3J6B - chains A and K of the 41 polymer chains in the assembly; structure by electron microscopy, 3.20 A resolution.

[Chain A]
Molecule: 21S ribosomal RNA
Source organism: Saccharomyces cerevisiae
Sequence (3296 nucleotides; row label = number of the first residue in the row):
     1 GUAAAAAGUAGAAUAAUAGAUUUGAAAUAUUUAUUAUAUAGAUUUAAAGA
    51 GAUAAUCAUGGAGUAUAAUAAUUAAAUUUAAUAAAUUUAAUAUAACUAUU
   101 AAUAGAAUUAGGUUACUAAUAAAUUAAUAACAAUUAAUUUUAAAACCUAA
   151 AGGUAAACCUUUAUAUUAAUAAUGUUAUUUUUUAUUAUUUUUAUAAUAAG
   201 AAUAAUUAUUAAUAAUAAUAAACUAAGUGAACUGAAACAUCUAAGUAACU
   251 UAAGGAUAAGAAAUCAACAGAGAUAUUAUGAGUAUUGGUGAGAGAAAAUA
   301 AUAAAGGUCUAAUAAGUAUUAUGUGAAAAAAAUGUAAGAAAAUAGGAUAA
   351 CAAAUUCUAAGACUAAAUACUAUUAAUAAGUAUAGUAAGUACCGUAAGGG
   401 AAAGUAUGAAAAUGAUUAUUUUAUAAGCAAUCAUGAAUAUAUUAUAUUAU
   451 AUUAAUGAUGUACCUUUUGUAUAAUGGGUCAGCAAGUAAUUAAUAUUAGU
   501 AAAACAAUAAGUUAUAAAUAAAUAGAAUAAUAUAUAUAUAUAAAAAAAUA
   551 UAUUAAAAUAUUUAAUUAAUAUUAAUUGACCCGAAAGCAAACGAUCUAAC
   601 UAUGAUAAGAUGGAUAAACGAUCGAACAGGUUGAUGUUGCAAUAUCAUCU
   651 GAUUAAUUGUGGUUAGUAGUGAAAGACAAAUCUGGUUUGCAGAUAGCUGG
   701 UUUUCUAUGAAAUAUAUGUAAGUAUAGCCUUUAUAAAUAAUAAUUAUUAU
   751 AUAAUAUUAUAUUAAUAUUAUAUAAAGAAUGGUACAGCAAUUAAUAUAUA
   801 UUAGGGAACUAUUAAAGUUUUAUUAAUAAUAUUAAAUCUCGAAAUAUUUA
   851 AUUAUAUAUAAUAAAGAGUCAGAUUAUGUGCGAUAAGGUAAAUAAUCUAA
   901 AGGGAAACAGCCCAGAUUAAGAUAUAAAGUUCCUAAUAAAUAAUAAGUGA
   951 AAUAAAUAUUAAAAUAUUAUAAUAUAAUCAGUUAAUGGGUUUGACAAUAA
  1001 CCAUUUUUUAAUGAACAUGUAACAAUGCACUGAUUUAUAAUAAAUAAAAA
  1051 AAAAUAAUAUUUAAAAUCAAAUAUAUAUAUAUUUGUUAAUAGAUAAUAUA
  1101 CGGAUCUUAAUAAUAAGAAUUAUUUAAUUCCUAAUAUGGAAUAUUAUAUU
  1151 UUUAUAAUAAAAAUAUAAAUACUGAAUAUCUAAAUAUUAUUAUUACUUUU
  1201 UUUUUAAUAAUAAUAAUAUGGUAAUAGAACAUUUAAUGAUAAUAUAUAUU
  1251 AGUUAUUAAUUAAUAUAUGUAUUAAUUAAAUAGAGAAUGCUGACAUGAGU
  1301 AACGAAAAAAAGGUAUAAACCUUUUCACCUAAAACAUAAGGUUUAACUAU
  1351 AAAAGUACGGCCCCUAAUUAAAUUAAUAAGAAUAUAAAUAUAUUUAAGAU
  1401 GGGAUAAUCUAUAUUAAUAAAAAUUUAUCUUAAAAUAUAUAUAUUAUUAA
  1451 UAAUUAUAUUAAUUAAUUAAUAAUAUAUAUAAUUAUAUUAUAUAUUAUAU
  1501 AUUUUUUAUAUAAUAUAAACUAAUAAAGAUCAGGAAAUAAUUAAUGUAUA
  1551 CCGUAAUGUAGACCGACUCAGGUAUGUAAGUAGAGAAUAUGAAGGUGAAU
  1601 UAGAUAAUUAAAGGGAAGGAACUCGGCAAAGAUAGCUCAUAAGUUAGUCA
  1651 AUAAAGAGUAAUAAGAACAAAGUUGUACAACUGUUUACUAAAAACACCGC
  1701 ACUUUGCAGAAACGAUAAGUUUAAGUAUAAGGUGUGAACUCUGCUCCAUG
  1751 CUUAAUAUAUAAAUAAAAUUAUUUAACGAUAAUUUAAUUAAAUUUAGGUA
  1801 AAUAGCAGCCUUAUUAUGAGGGUUAUAAUGUAGCGAAAUUCCUUGGCCUA
  1851 UAAUUGAGGUCCCGCAUGAAUGACGUAAUGAUACAACAACUGUCUCCCCU
  1901 UUAAGCUAAGUGAAAUUGAAAUCGUAGUGAAGAUGCUAUGUACCUUCAGC
  1951 AAGACGGAAAGACCCUAUGCAGCUUUACUGUAAUUAGAUAGAUCGAAUUA
  2001 UUGUUUAUUAUAUUCAGCAUAUUAAGUAAUCCUAUUAUUAGGUAAUCGUU
  2051 UAGAUAUUAAUGAGAUACUUAUUAUAAUAUAAUGAUAAUUCUAAUCUUAU
  2101 AAAUAAUUAUUAUUAUUAUUAUUAAUAAUAAUAAUAUGCUUUCAAGCAUA
  2151 GUGAUAAAACAUAUUUAUAUGAUAAUCACUUUACUUAAUAGAUAUAAUUC
  2201 UUAAGUAAUAUAUAAUAUAUAUUUUAUAUAUAUUAUAUAUAAUAUAAGAG
  2251 ACAAUCUCUAAUUGGUAGUUUUGAUGGGGCGUCAUUAUCAGCAAAAGUAU
  2301 CUGAAUAAGUCCAUAAAUAAAUAUAUAAAAUUAUUGAAUAAAAAAAAAAU
  2351 AAUAUAUAUUAUAUAUAUUAAUUAUAAAUUGAAAUAUGUUUAUAUAAAUU
  2401 UAUAUUUAUUGAAUAUAUUUUAGUAAUAGAUAAAAAUAUGUACAGUAAAA
  2451 UUGUAAGGAAAACAAUAAUAACUUUCUCCUCUCUCGGUGGGGGUUCACAC
  2501 CUAUUUUUAAUAGGUGUGAACCCCUCUUCGGGGUUCCGGUUCCCUUUCGG
  2551 GUCCCGGAACUUAAAUAAAAAUGGAAAGAAUUAAAUUAAUAUAAUGGUAU
  2601 AACUGUGCGAUAAUUGUAACACAAACGAGUGAAACAAGUACGUAAGUAUG
  2651 GCAUAAUGAACAAAUAACACUGAUUGUAAAGGUUAUUGAUAACGAAUAAA
  2701 AGUUACGCUAGGGAUAACAGGGUAAUAUAGCGAAAGAGUAGAUAUUGUAA
  2751 GCUAUGUUUGCCACCUCGAUGUCGACUCAACAUUUCCUCUUGGUUGUAAA
  2801 AGCUAAGAAGGGUUUGACUGUUCGUCAAUUAAAAUGUUACGUGAGUUGGG
  2851 UUAAAUACGAUGUGAAUCAGUAUGGUUCCUAUCUGCUGAAGGAAAUAUUA
  2901 UCAAAUUAAAUCUCAUUAUUAGUACGCAAGGACCAUAAUGAAUCAACCCA
  2951 UGGUGUAUCUAUUGAUAAUAAUAUAAUAUAUUUAAUAAAAAUAAUACUUU
  3001 AUUAAUAUAUUAUCUAUAUUAGUUUAUAUUUUAAUUAUAUAUUAUCAUAG
  3051 UAGAUAAGCUAAGUUGAUAAUAAAUAAAUAUUGAAUACAUAUUAAAUAUG
  3101 AAGUUGUUUUAAUAAGAUAAUUAAUCUGAUAAUUUUAUACUAAAAUUAAU
  3151 AAUUAUAGGUUUUAUAUAUUAUUUAUAAAUAAAUAUAUUAUAAUAAUAAU
  3201 AAUUAUUAUUAUUAAUAAAAAAUAUUAAUUAUAAUAUUAAUAAAAUACUA
  3251 AUUUAUCAGUUAUCUAUAUAAUAUCUAAUCUAUUAUUCUAUAUACU
Unresolved in the structure: 1-7, 80-82, 107-109, 129-131, 179-199, 528-534, 555, 757-765, 811-815, 822, 968-1054, 1133-1136, 1153-1159, 1197-1204, 1376-1380, 1419-1421, 1435-1474, 1503-1505, 1538-1539, 2013-2077, 2101-2182, 2186-2194, 2220-2224, 2241-2242, 2277-2280, 2337-2342, 2393-2407, 2479-2572, 2715-2718, 2767-2771, 2982-3001, 3179-3187, 3195-3227, 3234-3241, 3294-3296
From the paper describing this entry:
  - contacts within the chain: A1958/U2877

[Chain K]
Molecule: 54S ribosomal protein L16, mitochondrial
Source organism: Saccharomyces cerevisiae
Reference sequence: P38064 (RM16_YEAST); residues 1-232 here = UniProt positions 1-232
Sequence (232 residues; each row starts with the number of its first residue):
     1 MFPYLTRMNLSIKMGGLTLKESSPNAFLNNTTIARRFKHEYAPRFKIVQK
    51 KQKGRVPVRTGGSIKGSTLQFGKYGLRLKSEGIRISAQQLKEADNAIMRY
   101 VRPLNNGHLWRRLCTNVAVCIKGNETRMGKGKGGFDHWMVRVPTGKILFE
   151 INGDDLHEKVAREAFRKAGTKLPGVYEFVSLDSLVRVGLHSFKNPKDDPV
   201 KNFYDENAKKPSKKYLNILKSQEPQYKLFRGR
Unresolved in the structure: 1-37

[How chain A and chain K interact]
Residue-residue contacts (129; chain A residue first):
  U748(A) / Lys-210(K)  sugar contact
  A779(A) / Lys-213(K)  phosphate contact
  C785(A) / Thr-60(K)  phosphate contact
  C785(A) / Gly-61(K)  hydrogen bond to the phosphate
  A786(A) / Arg-59(K)  phosphate contact
  A786(A) / Thr-60(K)  phosphate contact
  A786(A) / Gly-61(K)  hydrogen bond to the phosphate
  A786(A) / Gly-62(K)  hydrogen bond to the phosphate
  A786(A) / Ser-63(K)  hydrogen bond to the phosphate
  G787(A) / Ser-63(K)  hydrogen bond to the phosphate
  G787(A) / Lys-65(K)  phosphate contact
  C788(A) / Lys-65(K)  salt bridge to the phosphate
  U792(A) / Phe-45(K)  sugar contact
  A793(A) / Pro-43(K)  sugar contact
  A793(A) / Arg-44(K)  phosphate contact
  A793(A) / Phe-45(K)  sugar contact
  A793(A) / Lys-46(K)  hydrogen bond to the phosphate
  A794(A) / His-39(K)  salt bridge to the phosphate
  A794(A) / Glu-40(K)  sugar contact
  A794(A) / Pro-43(K)  sugar contact
  A794(A) / Arg-44(K)  salt bridge to the phosphate
  A794(A) / Cys-114(K)  sugar contact
  U795(A) / Lys-38(K)  hydrogen bond to the phosphate
  U795(A) / His-39(K)  salt bridge to the phosphate
  U795(A) / Glu-40(K)  sugar contact
  U795(A) / Arg-111(K)  sugar contact
  U832(A) / Gln-70(K)  sugar contact
  U832(A) / Arg-112(K)  hydrogen bond to the sugar
  U833(A) / Lys-65(K)  phosphate contact
  U833(A) / Gly-66(K)  hydrogen bond to the phosphate
  U833(A) / Thr-68(K)  phosphate contact
  U833(A) / Arg-112(K)  phosphate contact
  U833(A) / Lys-146(K)  phosphate contact
  A834(A) / Arg-59(K)  salt bridge to the phosphate
  A834(A) / Lys-65(K)  phosphate contact
  A834(A) / Asn-116(K)  hydrogen bond to the phosphate
  A834(A) / Lys-146(K)  salt bridge to the phosphate
  A835(A) / Asn-116(K)  sugar contact
  A835(A) / Arg-141(K)  salt bridge to the phosphate
  A836(A) / Lys-50(K)  hydrogen bond to the base
  A836(A) / Lys-51(K)  salt bridge to the phosphate
  A836(A) / Gln-52(K)  hydrogen bond to the base
  A836(A) / Arg-141(K)  salt bridge to the phosphate
  U837(A) / Gln-49(K)  hydrogen bond to the base
  U837(A) / Lys-50(K)  base contact
  U837(A) / Lys-51(K)  hydrogen bond to the base
  U879(A) / Arg-55(K)  phosphate contact
  G880(A) / Gln-52(K)  phosphate contact
  G880(A) / Lys-53(K)  phosphate contact
  G880(A) / Gly-54(K)  hydrogen bond to the phosphate
  G880(A) / Arg-55(K)  salt bridge to the phosphate
  C881(A) / Gln-52(K)  phosphate contact
  C881(A) / Lys-53(K)  salt bridge to the phosphate
  C881(A) / Lys-132(K)  salt bridge to the phosphate
  G882(A) / Lys-53(K)  hydrogen bond to the base
  G882(A) / Lys-122(K)  phosphate contact
  G882(A) / Met-128(K)  sugar contact
  G882(A) / Lys-132(K)  salt bridge to the phosphate
  G882(A) / Gly-133(K)  hydrogen bond to the phosphate
  A883(A) / Ile-121(K)  phosphate contact
  A883(A) / Lys-122(K)  hydrogen bond to the phosphate
  U884(A) / Lys-53(K)  base contact
  U884(A) / Gly-54(K)  base contact
  U884(A) / Arg-55(K)  base contact
  U884(A) / Val-56(K)  hydrogen bond to the base
  U884(A) / Arg-84(K)  salt bridge to the phosphate
  A885(A) / Met-128(K)  base contact
  A886(A) / Met-128(K)  base contact
  G888(A) / Met-128(K)  base contact
  A956(A) / Val-175(K)  sugar contact
  U957(A) / Val-175(K)  phosphate contact
  U1060(A) / Arg-162(K)  phosphate contact
  U1061(A) / Arg-162(K)  salt bridge to the phosphate
  U1062(A) / Arg-186(K)  salt bridge to the phosphate
  U1062(A) / Phe-192(K)  phosphate contact
  A1063(A) / His-190(K)  salt bridge to the phosphate
  A1063(A) / Phe-192(K)  sugar contact
  A1065(A) / Leu-184(K)  base contact
  A1065(A) / Phe-192(K)  base contact
  A1065(A) / Lys-193(K)  base contact
  A1065(A) / Asn-194(K)  base contact
  A1066(A) / Asp-197(K)  hydrogen bond to the sugar
  U2275(A) / Lys-130(K)  phosphate contact
  G2276(A) / Lys-130(K)  salt bridge to the phosphate
  G2291(A) / Gln-52(K)  hydrogen bond to the sugar
  C2301(A) / Gly-129(K)  sugar contact
  C2301(A) / Lys-130(K)  hydrogen bond to the sugar
  C2301(A) / Gly-131(K)  phosphate contact
  U2302(A) / Gly-129(K)  phosphate contact
  U2302(A) / Gly-131(K)  hydrogen bond to the phosphate
  U2302(A) / Lys-132(K)  phosphate contact
  G2303(A) / Lys-50(K)  phosphate contact
  G2303(A) / Gly-131(K)  phosphate contact
  G2303(A) / Lys-132(K)  hydrogen bond to the phosphate
  A2304(A) / Lys-50(K)  salt bridge to the phosphate
  A2305(A) / Ile-47(K)  phosphate contact
  A2305(A) / Gln-49(K)  phosphate contact
  U2581(A) / Lys-227(K)  phosphate contact
  U2582(A) / Lys-227(K)  phosphate contact
  U2582(A) / Arg-230(K)  salt bridge to the phosphate
  U2600(A) / Arg-232(K)  sugar contact
  A2725(A) / Asn-124(K)  hydrogen bond to the base
  U2726(A) / Asn-124(K)  hydrogen bond to the sugar
  G2732(A) / Thr-170(K)  hydrogen bond to the base
  A2733(A) / Arg-166(K)  hydrogen bond to the phosphate
  A2733(A) / Thr-170(K)  sugar contact
  A2734(A) / Arg-166(K)  salt bridge to the phosphate
  A2734(A) / Lys-167(K)  sugar contact
  A2735(A) / Arg-99(K)  hydrogen bond to the sugar
  A2735(A) / Lys-167(K)  salt bridge to the phosphate
  A2749(A) / Glu-92(K)  base contact
  A2749(A) / Lys-171(K)  base contact
  A2750(A) / Gln-89(K)  phosphate contact
  A2750(A) / Glu-92(K)  sugar contact
  A2750(A) / Lys-171(K)  hydrogen bond to the sugar
  G2751(A) / Gln-89(K)  hydrogen bond to the phosphate
  G2751(A) / Thr-170(K)  sugar contact
  G2751(A) / Lys-171(K)  sugar contact
  G2751(A) / Leu-172(K)  hydrogen bond to the sugar
  G2751(A) / Pro-173(K)  phosphate contact
  C2752(A) / Pro-173(K)  phosphate contact
  G2760(A) / Asn-124(K)  hydrogen bond to the sugar
  G2760(A) / Glu-125(K)  phosphate contact
  C2761(A) / Glu-125(K)  phosphate contact
  C2761(A) / Thr-126(K)  sugar contact
  C2761(A) / Arg-127(K)  phosphate contact
  C2761(A) / Met-128(K)  hydrogen bond to the sugar
  C2762(A) / Arg-127(K)  salt bridge to the phosphate
  C2762(A) / Met-128(K)  hydrogen bond to the phosphate
Other interface residues (no listed pair), chain A (61 interface residues in all): U747, A796, A831, A1064
Other interface residues (no listed pair), chain K (79 interface residues in all): Pro-57, Ile-64, Phe-71, Lys-79, Gln-88, Trp-110, Val-117, Cys-120, Glu-177, Phe-178, Ser-191, Gln-222

[In short]
Chain A and chain K form an interface of 61 and 79 residues respectively; the contacts include 35 hydrogen
bonds and 23 salt bridges. Polar contacts include A836(A)/Lys-50(K), A836(A)/Gln-52(K) and U837(A)/Gln-49(K).
From the paper: contacts within the chain involving A1958(A) and U2877(A).
Here chain A is 21S ribosomal RNA and chain K is 54S ribosomal protein L16, mitochondrial, both from
Saccharomyces cerevisiae. Entry 3J6B (Structure of the yeast mitochondrial large ribosomal subunit) was
determined by electron microscopy.
